PDB entry 8AYN | electron microscopy, 2.80 A resolution | chains B and I of the 6 polymer chains in the assembly

[Chain B]
Protein: Isoform Flip of Glutamate receptor 2
Source organism: Rattus norvegicus
UniProt: P19491 (GRIA2_RAT), isoform P19491-2; residues -20 to 839 here correspond to UniProt positions 1-860 (UniProt number = residue number + 21)
Sequence (860 residues; row label = number of the first residue in the row; numbers below 1 keep their minus sign (Met-20 is residue -20)):
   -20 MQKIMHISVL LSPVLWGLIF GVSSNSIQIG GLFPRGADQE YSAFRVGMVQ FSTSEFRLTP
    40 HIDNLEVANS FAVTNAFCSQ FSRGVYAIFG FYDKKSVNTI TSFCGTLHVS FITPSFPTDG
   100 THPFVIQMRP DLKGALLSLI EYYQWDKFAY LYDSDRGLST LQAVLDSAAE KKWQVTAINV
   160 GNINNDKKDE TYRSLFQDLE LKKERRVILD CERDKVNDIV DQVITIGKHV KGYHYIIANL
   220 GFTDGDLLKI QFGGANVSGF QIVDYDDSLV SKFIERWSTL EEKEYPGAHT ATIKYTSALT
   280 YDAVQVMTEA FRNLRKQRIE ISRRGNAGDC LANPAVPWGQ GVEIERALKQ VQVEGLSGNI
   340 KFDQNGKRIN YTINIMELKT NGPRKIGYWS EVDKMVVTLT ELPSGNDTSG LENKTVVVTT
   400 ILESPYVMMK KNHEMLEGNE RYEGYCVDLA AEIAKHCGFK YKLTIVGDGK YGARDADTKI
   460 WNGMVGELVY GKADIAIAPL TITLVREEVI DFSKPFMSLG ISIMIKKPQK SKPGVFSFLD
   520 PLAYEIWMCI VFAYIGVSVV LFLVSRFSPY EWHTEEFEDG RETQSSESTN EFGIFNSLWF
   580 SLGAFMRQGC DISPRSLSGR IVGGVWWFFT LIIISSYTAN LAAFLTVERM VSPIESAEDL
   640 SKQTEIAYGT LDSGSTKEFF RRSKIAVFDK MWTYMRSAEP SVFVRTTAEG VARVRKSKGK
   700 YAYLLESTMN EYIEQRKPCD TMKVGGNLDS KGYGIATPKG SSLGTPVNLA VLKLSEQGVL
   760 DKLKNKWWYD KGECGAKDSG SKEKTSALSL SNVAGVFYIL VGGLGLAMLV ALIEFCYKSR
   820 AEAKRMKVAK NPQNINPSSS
Disordered / not traced: -20 to 394, 550-569, 820-839
Cystine bridges: Cys718-Cys773
Differences from the reference sequence: variant Arg586 (Gln607 in P19491)
Small-molecule neighbours: ZK1 ({[7-morpholin-4-yl-2,3-dioxo-6-(trifluoromethyl)-3,4-dihydroquinoxalin-1(2H)-yl]methyl}phosphonic acid): Glu402, Tyr405, Tyr450, Pro478, Leu479, Thr480, Arg485, Gly653, Ser654, Thr686, Glu705, Thr707, Met708, Tyr732
UniProt features mapped onto this chain:
  - binding site (L-glutamate): Pro478, Thr480, Arg485, Ser654, Thr655, Glu705
  - site: Arg453 (Interaction with the cone snail toxin Con-ikot-ikot), Ile633 (Crucial to convey clamshell closure to channel opening), Arg660 (Interaction with the cone snail toxin Con-ikot-ikot), Lys752 (Interaction with the cone snail toxin Con-ikot-ikot)
  - modified residue (Phosphoserine): Ser662, Ser696, Ser839
  - lipidation (S-palmitoyl cysteine): Cys589, Cys815
  - glycosylation (N-linked (GlcNAc...) asparagine): Asn235, Asn349, Asn385, Asn392

[Chain I]
Protein: Voltage-dependent calcium channel gamma-8 subunit
Source organism: Rattus norvegicus
UniProt: Q8VHW5 (CCG8_RAT); numbering as in UniProt (aligned over 2-417)
Sequence (423 residues; numbered 1 to 423; the number before each row is that of its first residue):
     1 GESLKRWNEE RGLWCEKGVQ VLLTTIGAFA AFGLMTIAIS TDYWLYTRAL ICNTTNLTAG
    61 DDGPPHRGGS GSSEKKDPGG LTHSGLWRIC CLEGLKRGVC VKINHFPEDT DYDHDSAEYL
   121 LRVVRASSIF PILSAILLLL GGVCVAASRV YKSKRNIILG AGILFVAAGL SNIIGVIVYI
   181 SANAGEPGPK RDEEKKNHYS YGWSFYFGGL SFILAEVIGV LAVNIYIERS REAHCQSRSD
   241 LLKAGGGAGG SGGSGPSAIL RLPSYRFRYR RRSRSSSRGS SEASPSRDAS PGGPGGPGFA
   301 STDISMYTLS RDPSKGSVAA GLASAGGGGG GAGVGAYGGA AGAAGGGGTG SERDRGSSAG
   361 FLTLHNAFPK EAASGVTVTV TGPPAAPAPA PPAPAAPAPG TLSKEAAASN TNTLNRKLEV
   421 LFQ
Disordered / not traced: 1-15, 54-76, 187-195, 235-423
Cystine bridges: Cys52-Cys91, Cys90-Cys100
Differences from the reference sequence: expression tag (1, 418-423)
Small-molecule neighbours: OLR (6-[(1S)-1-[1-[5-(2-hydroxyethyloxy)pyridin-2-yl]pyrazol-3-yl]ethyl]-3H-1,3-benzothiazol-2-one): Met35, Trp44, Asn172, Val176, Ile180, Tyr199, Tyr201, Phe205, Tyr206, Gly208, Gly209
UniProt features mapped onto this chain:
  - modified residue (Phosphoserine): Ser251, Ser254
What the authors report for this chain:
  - binding site for OLR: Asn172, Val176, Phe205, Gly209
  - specificity-determining residues: Val176, Gly209 (citing earlier work)

[How chain B and chain I interact]
Residue-residue contacts - 12 pairs, chain B then chain I:
  Lys511(B) - Ser181(I)
  Lys511(B) - Ala184(I)
  Leu789(B) - Ile180(I)  hydrophobic
  Phe796(B) - Ile177(I)  hydrophobic
  Tyr797(B) - Ile177(I)  hydrophobic
  Tyr797(B) - Val178(I)
  Val800(B) - Ile174(I)  hydrophobic
  Leu803(B) - Leu170(I)  hydrophobic
  Met807(B) - Ile163(I)
  Met807(B) - Val166(I)  hydrophobic
  Met807(B) - Leu170(I)  hydrophobic
  Phe814(B) - Tyr226(I)
Interface residues without a listed pair, chain B (13 interface residues in all): Lys509, Ser790, Ala793, Gly804, Leu811
Interface residues without a listed pair, chain I (15 interface residues in all): Asn156, Leu159, Ala167, Ile173, Glu186

[Overview]
13 residues of chain B face 15 of chain I across their interface. Chain B binds compound ZK1. Ligands of chain
I: compound OLR. From UniProt: 6 L-glutamate-binding residues on chain B. From the paper: a binding site for
OLR at Asn172(I), Val176(I) and Phe205(I) among others; specificity determinants Val176(I) and Gly209(I).
Here chain B is Isoform Flip of Glutamate receptor 2 and chain I is Voltage-dependent calcium channel gamma-8
subunit, both from Rattus norvegicus. Entry 8AYN (Resting state GluA1/A2 AMPA receptor in complex with TARP
gamma 8 and ligand LY3130481) was determined by electron microscopy together with 8AYL, 8AYM and 8AYO from the
same study.
